4YDZ - chains A and B of the 4 polymer chains in the assembly; structure by X-ray diffraction, 3.60 A resolution.

# Chain A (and B)
Protein: Stress-induced protein 1
Organism: Caenorhabditis elegans
Notes: chain B of this document is another copy of the same molecule, construct and numbering; everything in this record applies to it too
UniProtKB: Q20363 (SIP1_CAEEL); residue numbers follow UniProt; this construct covers 1-159
Sequence (159 residues; each row starts with the number of its first residue):
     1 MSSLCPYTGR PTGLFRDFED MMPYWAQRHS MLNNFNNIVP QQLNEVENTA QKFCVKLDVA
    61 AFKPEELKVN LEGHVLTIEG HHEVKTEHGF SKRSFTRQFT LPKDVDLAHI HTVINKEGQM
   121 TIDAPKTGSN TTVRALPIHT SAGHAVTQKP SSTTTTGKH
Unresolved in the structure: 1-17, 153-159 (chain B: 1-44, 142-159)

# Interface between chain A and chain B
Contacting residue pairs (46; chain A residue first):
  Leu32(A) - Arg97(B)
  Asn33(A) - Glu45(B)
  Asn33(A) - Lys56(B)  hydrogen bond (side chain-backbone)
  Asn33(A) - Leu57(B)
  Asn33(A) - Asp58(B)  hydrogen bond (backbone-backbone)
  Asn33(A) - Arg97(B)  hydrogen bond
  Asn33(A) - Phe99(B)
  Asn34(A) - Asp58(B)
  Phe35(A) - Asp58(B)  hydrogen bond (backbone-backbone)
  Phe35(A) - Ala61(B)
  Phe35(A) - Phe62(B)
  Phe35(A) - Phe95(B)  hydrophobic
  Phe35(A) - Arg97(B)
  Asn36(A) - Asp58(B)  hydrogen bond
  Asn36(A) - Ala60(B)
  Asn36(A) - Ala61(B)  hydrogen bond (side chain-backbone)
  Ile38(A) - Arg93(B)
  Ile38(A) - Ser94(B)
  Val39(A) - Arg93(B)  hydrogen bond (backbone-side chain)
  Pro40(A) - Arg93(B)
  Gln41(A) - Arg93(B)
  Val46(A) - His88(B)
  Thr86(A) - Arg97(B)
  His88(A) - Thr100(B)  hydrogen bond (backbone-side chain)
  Gly89(A) - Gln98(B)
  Phe90(A) - Thr96(B)
  Phe90(A) - Arg97(B)  hydrogen bond (backbone-side chain)
  Phe90(A) - Gln98(B)  hydrogen bond (backbone-backbone)
  Ser91(A) - Thr96(B)
  Lys92(A) - Phe95(B)
  Lys92(A) - Thr96(B)  hydrogen bond (backbone-backbone)
  Arg93(A) - Ser94(B)
  Ser94(A) - Arg93(B)
  Ser94(A) - Ser94(B)  hydrogen bond (backbone-backbone)
  Phe95(A) - Lys92(B)
  Thr96(A) - Phe90(B)
  Thr96(A) - Ser91(B)
  Thr96(A) - Lys92(B)  hydrogen bond (backbone-backbone)
  Arg97(A) - Phe90(B)
  Arg97(A) - Ser91(B)
  Arg97(A) - Arg93(B)
  Gln98(A) - Thr86(B)
  Gln98(A) - Gly89(B)
  Gln98(A) - Phe90(B)  hydrogen bond (backbone-backbone)
  Phe99(A) - His88(B)
  Thr100(A) - His88(B)  hydrogen bond (backbone-backbone)
Also at the interface, not in a pair above, chain A (25 interface residues in all): Phe53

# In short
Chain A and chain B form an interface of 25 and 21 residues respectively; the contacts include 15 hydrogen
bonds. Polar pairs include Asn33(A)-Lys56(B), Asn33(A)-Arg97(B) and Asn36(A)-Asp58(B).
Chain A and chain B are both Stress-induced protein 1 (Caenorhabditis elegans); the structure, Stress-induced
protein 1 from Caenorhabditis elegans, was determined by X-ray diffraction (same publication as 4YE0).
